PDB entry 2UY5 | X-ray diffraction, 1.60 A resolution | chain A

# Chain A
Protein: Endochitinase
Source organism: Saccharomyces cerevisiae
Notes: EC 3.2.1.14
UniProtKB: P29029 (CHIT_YEAST); numbering as in UniProt (aligned over 22-315)
Sequence (294 residues; row label = number of the first residue in the row):
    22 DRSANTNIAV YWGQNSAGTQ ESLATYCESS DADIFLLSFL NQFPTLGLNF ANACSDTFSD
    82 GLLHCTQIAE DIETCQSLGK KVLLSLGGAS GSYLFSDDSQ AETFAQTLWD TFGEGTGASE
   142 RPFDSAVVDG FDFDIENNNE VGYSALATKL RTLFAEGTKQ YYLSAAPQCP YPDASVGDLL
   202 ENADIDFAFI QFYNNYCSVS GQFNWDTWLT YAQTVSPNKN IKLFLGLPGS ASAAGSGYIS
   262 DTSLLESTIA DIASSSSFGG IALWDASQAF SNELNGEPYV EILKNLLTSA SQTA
Disordered / not traced: 22-25, 296, 313-315
Disulfides: C48-C96, C75-C86, C190-C218
Ligand contacts: N-(furan-2-ylmethyl)-7H-purin-6-amine (H35): Y32, F60, D155, E157, A187, F210, I211, Q212, Y214, G247, L248, A283, L284, W285
Curated features (UniProtKB/Swiss-Prot):
  - active site: E157 (Proton donor)
  - natural variant: R23 (R23S: In strain: DBY939 and SEY6210)
From the paper describing this entry:
  - binding site for N-(furan-2-ylmethyl)-7H-purin-6-amine: Y32, A110, D155, Y214, W285
  - catalytic residues: D155, E157 (by similarity / conservation)
  - mutagenesis - F210W/A283S, A283S: unchanged catalytic activity

# Overview
Ligands of chain A: N-(furan-2-ylmethyl)-7H-purin-6-amine. Curated annotation (UniProt) lists active-site
residue E157. The paper reports catalytic residues D155 and E157; F210W/A283S and A283S leave catalytic
activity unchanged.
Chain A is Endochitinase (Saccharomyces cerevisiae); the structure, ScCTS1_kinetin crystal structure, was
determined by X-ray diffraction together with 2UY2, 2UY3 and 2UY4 from the same study.
